PDB entry 8K45 | electron microscopy, 3.66 A resolution | chains B and D of the 5 polymer chains in the assembly

Chain B:
Molecule: Spike glycoprotein
Source organism: Severe acute respiratory syndrome coronavirus 2
Reference sequence: P0DTC2 (SPIKE_SARS2); aligned to UniProt positions 1-1208 over residues 1-1208
Amino-acid sequence (1285 residues; each row starts with the number of its first residue; note: 9 numbers in that range are skipped by the numbering (no residue carries them; nothing is unmodelled there); a row labelled like 210A-210F holds insertion residues (210A, then the next letters in order)):
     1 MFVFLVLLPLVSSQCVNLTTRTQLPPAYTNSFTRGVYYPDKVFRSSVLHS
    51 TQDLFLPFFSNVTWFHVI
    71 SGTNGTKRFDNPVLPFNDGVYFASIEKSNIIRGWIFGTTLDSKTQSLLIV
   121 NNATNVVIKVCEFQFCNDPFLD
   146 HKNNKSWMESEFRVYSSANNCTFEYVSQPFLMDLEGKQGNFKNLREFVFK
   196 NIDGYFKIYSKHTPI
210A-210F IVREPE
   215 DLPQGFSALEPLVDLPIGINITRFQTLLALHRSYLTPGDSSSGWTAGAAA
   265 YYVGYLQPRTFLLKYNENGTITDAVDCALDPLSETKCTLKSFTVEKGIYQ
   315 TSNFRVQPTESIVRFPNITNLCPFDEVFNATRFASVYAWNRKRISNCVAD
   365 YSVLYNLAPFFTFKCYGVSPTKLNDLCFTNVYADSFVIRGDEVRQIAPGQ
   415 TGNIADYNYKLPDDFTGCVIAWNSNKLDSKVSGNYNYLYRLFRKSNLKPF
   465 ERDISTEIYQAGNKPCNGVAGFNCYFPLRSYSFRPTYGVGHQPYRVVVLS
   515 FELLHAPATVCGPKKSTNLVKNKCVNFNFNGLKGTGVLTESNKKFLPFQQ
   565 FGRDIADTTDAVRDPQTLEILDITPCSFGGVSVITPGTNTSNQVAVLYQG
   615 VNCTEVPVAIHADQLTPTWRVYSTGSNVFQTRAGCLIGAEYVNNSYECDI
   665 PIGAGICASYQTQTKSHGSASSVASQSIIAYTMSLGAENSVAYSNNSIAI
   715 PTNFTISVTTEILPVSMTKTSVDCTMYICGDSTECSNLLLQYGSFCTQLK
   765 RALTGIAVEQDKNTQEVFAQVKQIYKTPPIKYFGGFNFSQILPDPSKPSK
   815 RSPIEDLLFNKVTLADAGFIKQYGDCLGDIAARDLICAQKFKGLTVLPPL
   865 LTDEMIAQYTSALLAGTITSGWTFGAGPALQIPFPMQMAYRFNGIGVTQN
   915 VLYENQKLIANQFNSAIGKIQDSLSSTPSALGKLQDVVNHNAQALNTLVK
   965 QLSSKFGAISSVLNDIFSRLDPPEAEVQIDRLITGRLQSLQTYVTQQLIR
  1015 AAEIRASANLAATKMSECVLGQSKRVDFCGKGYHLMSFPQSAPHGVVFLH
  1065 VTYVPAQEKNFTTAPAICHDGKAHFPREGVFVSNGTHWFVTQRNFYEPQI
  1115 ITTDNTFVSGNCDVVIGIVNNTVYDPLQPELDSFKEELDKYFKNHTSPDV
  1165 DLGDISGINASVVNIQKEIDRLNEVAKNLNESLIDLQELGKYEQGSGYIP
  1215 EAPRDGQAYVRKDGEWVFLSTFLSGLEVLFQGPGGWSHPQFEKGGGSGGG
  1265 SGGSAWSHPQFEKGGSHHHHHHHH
Disordered / not traced: 1-14, 71-76, 146-152, 177-184, 210A-210F, 248-256, 621-640, 676-690, 828-852, 1148-1288
Sequence notes: variant Val67 (Ala in P0DTC2), Ile95 (Thr in P0DTC2), Asp142 (Tyr145 in P0DTC2), Arg210C (Asn211 in P0DTC2), Glu210D (Leu212 in P0DTC2), Pro210E (Val213 in P0DTC2), Glu210F (Arg214 in P0DTC2), Asp339 (Gly in P0DTC2), Leu371 (Ser in P0DTC2), Pro373 (Ser in P0DTC2), Phe375 (Ser in P0DTC2), Asn417 (Lys in P0DTC2), Lys440 (Asn in P0DTC2), Ser446 (Gly in P0DTC2), Asn477 (Ser in P0DTC2), Lys478 (Thr in P0DTC2), Ala484 (Glu in P0DTC2), Arg493 (Gln in P0DTC2), Ser496 (Gly in P0DTC2), Arg498 (Gln in P0DTC2), Tyr501 (Asn in P0DTC2), His505 (Tyr in P0DTC2), Lys547 (Thr in P0DTC2), Gly614 (Asp in P0DTC2), Tyr655 (His in P0DTC2), Lys679 (Asn in P0DTC2), His681 (Pro in P0DTC2), Lys764 (Asn in P0DTC2), Tyr796 (Asp in P0DTC2), Lys856 (Asn in P0DTC2), His954 (Gln in P0DTC2), Lys969 (Asn in P0DTC2), Phe981 (Leu in P0DTC2); insertion (210A-210B); conflict Gly682 (Arg in P0DTC2), Ser683 (Arg in P0DTC2), Ser685 (Arg in P0DTC2), Pro817 (Phe in P0DTC2), Pro892 (Ala in P0DTC2), Pro899 (Ala in P0DTC2), Pro942 (Ala in P0DTC2), Pro986 (Lys in P0DTC2), Pro987 (Val in P0DTC2); expression tag (1209-1288)
Disulfide bonds: Cys15-Cys136, Cys131-Cys166, Cys291-Cys301, Cys336-Cys361, Cys379-Cys432, Cys391-Cys525, Cys480-Cys488, Cys538-Cys590, Cys617-Cys649, Cys662-Cys671, Cys738-Cys760, Cys743-Cys749, Cys1032-Cys1043, Cys1082-Cys1126
Covalently attached groups: N-acetylglucosamine (NAG) linked to Asn61, Asn165, Asn234, Asn282, Asn331, Asn603, Asn616, Asn657, Asn709, Asn717, Asn801, Asn1098, Asn1134
Ligand contacts: N-acetylglucosamine (NAG; 2-acetamido-2-deoxy-beta-D-glucopyranose): Ala706, Glu1072, Asn1074
Swiss-Prot annotation at these positions:
  - region: Asn280 to Cys301 (Putative superantigen), Arg403 to Asp405 (Integrin-binding motif), Asn448 to Phe456 (Immunodominant HLA epitope recognized by the CD8+), Ser816 to Tyr837 (Fusion peptide 1), Lys835 to Phe855 (Fusion peptide 2), Asp1163 to Glu1202 (Heptad repeat 2)
  - site: Arg815, Ser816 (Cleavage)
  - glycosylation: Asn17 (N-linked (GlcNAc...) (complex) asparagine), Asn61 (N-linked (GlcNAc...) (hybrid) asparagine), Asn74 (N-linked (GlcNAc...) (complex) asparagine), Asn122 (N-linked (GlcNAc...) (hybrid) asparagine), Asn149 (N-linked (GlcNAc...) (complex) asparagine), Asn165 (N-linked (GlcNAc...) (complex) asparagine), Asn234 (N-linked (GlcNAc...) (high mannose) asparagine), Asn282 (N-linked (GlcNAc...) (complex) asparagine), Thr323 (O-linked (GalNAc) threonine), Ser325 (O-linked (HexNAc...) serine), Asn331 (N-linked (GlcNAc...) (complex) asparagine), Asn343 (N-linked (GlcNAc...) (complex) asparagine), Asn603 (N-linked (GlcNAc...) (hybrid) asparagine), Asn616 (N-linked (GlcNAc...) (complex) asparagine), Asn657 (N-linked (GlcNAc...) (complex) asparagine), Thr676 (O-linked (GlcNAc...) threonine), Thr678 (O-linked (GlcNAc...) threonine), Asn709 (N-linked (GlcNAc...) (high mannose) asparagine), Asn717 (N-linked (GlcNAc...) (hybrid) asparagine), Asn801 (N-linked (GlcNAc...) (hybrid) asparagine) and 6 more in UniProt

Chain D:
Molecule: Nb4 nanobody
Source organism: Vicugna pacos
Notes: antibody fragment or engineered binder
Amino-acid sequence (124 residues; row label = number of the first residue in the row):
     1 SAVQLQASGGGFVQPGGSLRLSCAASGWAETFGHMGWFRQAPGKEREFVS
    51 AIDWWDTVHYYADSVKGRFTISRDNSKNTVYLQMNSLRAEDTATYYCAYW
   101 DMDYLQNSIPVDYWGQGTQVTVSS
Disulfide bonds: Cys23-Cys97

Interface between chain B and chain D:
Contacting residue pairs - 34 pairs, chain B then chain D:
  Pro373(B) - Ser26(D)
  Pro373(B) - Gly27(D)  hydrogen bond (backbone-backbone)
  Phe374(B) - Val3(D)  hydrophobic
  Phe374(B) - Ala25(D)
  Phe374(B) - Ser26(D)
  Phe374(B) - Gly27(D)
  Phe375(B) - Gly27(D)  hydrogen bond (backbone-backbone)
  Phe375(B) - Trp28(D)
  Phe375(B) - Ala29(D)
  Thr376(B) - Ala29(D)
  Thr376(B) - Thr31(D)
  Thr376(B) - Phe32(D)
  Phe377(B) - Trp28(D)
  Phe377(B) - Ala29(D)  hydrogen bond (backbone-backbone)
  Phe377(B) - Glu30(D)
  Lys378(B) - Glu30(D)
  Pro384(B) - Trp28(D)  hydrophobic
  Gly404(B) - Trp55(D)
  Asp405(B) - Trp55(D)
  Val407(B) - Phe32(D)  hydrophobic
  Arg408(B) - Phe32(D)
  Arg408(B) - Trp55(D)
  Lys440(B) - Ser76(D)
  Thr500(B) - Asn75(D)  hydrogen bond (backbone-side chain)
  Tyr501(B) - Asn75(D)  hydrogen bond (backbone-side chain)
  Gly502(B) - Asn75(D)
  Val503(B) - Trp54(D)
  Val503(B) - Trp55(D)
  Val503(B) - Arg73(D)
  Val503(B) - Asp74(D)
  Val503(B) - Asn75(D)  hydrogen bond (backbone-side chain)
  Gly504(B) - Trp55(D)
  Gln506(B) - Asn75(D)  hydrogen bond (side chain-backbone)
  Tyr508(B) - Trp55(D)
Also at the interface, not in a pair above, chain D (17 interface residues in all): Asn78, Asp103

In short:
19 residues of chain B and 17 residues of chain D are in contact; the contacts include 7 hydrogen bonds. Polar
contacts include Thr500(B)-Asn75(D), Tyr501(B)-Asn75(D) and Val503(B)-Asn75(D). Ligands of chain B:
N-acetylglucosamine.
Chain B is Spike glycoprotein (Severe acute respiratory syndrome coronavirus 2) and chain D is Nb4 nanobody
(Vicugna pacos); the structure, A potent and broad-spectrum neutralizing nanobody for SARS-CoV-2 viruses
including all major Omicron strains, was determined by electron microscopy, deposited together with 8K3K, 8K46
and 8K47.
